PDB entry 7P09 | electron microscopy, 2.70 A resolution | chains D and E of the 7 polymer chains in the assembly

[Chain D (and E)]
Molecule: Lon protease homolog, mitochondrial
From: Homo sapiens
Notes: EC 3.4.21.53; chain E of this document is another copy of the same molecule, construct and numbering; everything in this record applies to it too
UniProt: P36776 (LONM_HUMAN); numbering as in UniProt (aligned over 67-949)
Chain sequence (885 residues; each row starts with the number of its first residue):
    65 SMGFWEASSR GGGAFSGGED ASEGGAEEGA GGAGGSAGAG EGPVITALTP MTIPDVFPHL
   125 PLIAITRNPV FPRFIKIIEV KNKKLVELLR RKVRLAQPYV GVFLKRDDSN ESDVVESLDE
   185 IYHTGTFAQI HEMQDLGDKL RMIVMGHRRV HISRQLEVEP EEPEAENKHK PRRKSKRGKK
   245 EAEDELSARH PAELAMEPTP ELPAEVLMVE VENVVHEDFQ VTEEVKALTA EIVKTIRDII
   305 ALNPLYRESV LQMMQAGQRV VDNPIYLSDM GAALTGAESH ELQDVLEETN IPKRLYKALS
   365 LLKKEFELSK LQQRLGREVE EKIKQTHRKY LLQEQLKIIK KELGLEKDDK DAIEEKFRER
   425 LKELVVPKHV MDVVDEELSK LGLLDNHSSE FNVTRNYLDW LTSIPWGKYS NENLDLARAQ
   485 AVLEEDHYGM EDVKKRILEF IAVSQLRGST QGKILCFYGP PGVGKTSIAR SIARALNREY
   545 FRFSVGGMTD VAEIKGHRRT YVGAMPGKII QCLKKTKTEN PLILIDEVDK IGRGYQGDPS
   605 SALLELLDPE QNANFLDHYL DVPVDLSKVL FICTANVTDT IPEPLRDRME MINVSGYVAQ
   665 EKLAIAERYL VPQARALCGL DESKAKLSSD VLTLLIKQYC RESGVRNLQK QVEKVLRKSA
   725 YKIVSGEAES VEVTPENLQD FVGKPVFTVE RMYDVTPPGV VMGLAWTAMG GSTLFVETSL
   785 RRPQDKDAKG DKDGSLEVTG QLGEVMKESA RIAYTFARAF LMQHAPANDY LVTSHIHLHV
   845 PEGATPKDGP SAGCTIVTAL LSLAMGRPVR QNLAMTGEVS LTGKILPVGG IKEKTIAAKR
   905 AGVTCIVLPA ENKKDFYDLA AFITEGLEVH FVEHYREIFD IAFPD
Disordered / not traced: 65-409, 787-795 (chain E: 65-409, 788-795)
Differences from the reference sequence: expression tag (65-66)
Ligand contacts: ADP (adenosine-5'-diphosphate): Asp-490, His-491, Tyr-492, Met-494, Pro-525, Gly-526, Val-527, Gly-528, Lys-529, Thr-530, Ser-531, Tyr-661, Ile-669, Tyr-673, Leu-674, Gln-677, Val-709, Arg-710, Gln-713
UniProt features mapped onto this chain:
  - active site: Ser-855, Lys-898
  - binding site (ATP): Gly-523 to Thr-530
  - natural variant: Glu-476 (E476A: In CODASS), Ser-631 (S631Y: In CODASS), Ala-670 (A670V: In CODASS), Arg-672 (R672C: In CODASS), Pro-676 (P676S: In CODASS), Arg-679 (R679H: In CODASS), Arg-721 (R721G: In CODASS), Ala-724 (A724V: In CODASS), Pro-749 (P749S: In CODASS), Gly-767 (G767E: In CODASS), Ile-927 (deletion: In CODASS)
  - mutagenesis: Lys-529 (K529R: Abolishes ATPase activity, and presumably ATP-driven protein unfolding, but does not block access to the proteolytic active site or prevent a substrate from binding to it), Trp-770 (W770A: Has low basal, but normal stimulated ATPase activity, and retains peptidase activity; W770P: Has normal basal, but low stimulated ATPase activity, and abolishes peptidase activity), Ser-855 (S855A: Lacks both ATPase and protease activity, but retains DNA binding activity), Thr-880 (T880V: Enhances the basal, but not the stimulated ATPase activity), Gly-893 (G893A: Has low basal, but normal stimulated ATPase activity, and retains peptidase activity; G893P: Has normal basal, but low stimulated ATPase activity, and abolishes peptidase activity), Gly-894 (G894A/S: Enhances the basal, but not the stimulated ATPase activity, and retains peptidase activity; G894P: Enhances the basal, but not the stimulated ATPase activity, and abolishes peptidase activity)

[Interface between chain D and chain E]
Residue-residue contacts - 69 pairs, chain D then chain E:
  Asp-413(D) / Leu-447(E)
  Lys-420(D) / Glu-440(E)  salt bridge
  His-451(D) / Leu-448(E)
  His-451(D) / Asp-449(E)  salt bridge
  His-451(D) / Ser-452(E)
  Asn-456(D) / Glu-454(E)
  Arg-459(D) / Lys-444(E)
  Arg-534(D) / Glu-614(E)
  Gly-551(D) / Asp-602(E)
  Thr-553(D) / Tyr-599(E)
  Val-566(D) / Thr-564(E)
  Val-566(D) / Tyr-565(E)  hydrogen bond (backbone-side chain)
  Gly-567(D) / Arg-562(E)
  Gly-567(D) / Tyr-565(E)
  Met-569(D) / Arg-562(E)  hydrogen bond
  Glu-591(D) / Leu-608(E)
  Ala-680(D) / Arg-511(E)
  Leu-681(D) / Arg-511(E)  hydrogen bond (backbone-side chain)
  Cys-682(D) / Val-507(E)
  Cys-682(D) / Leu-510(E)
  Cys-682(D) / Arg-511(E)
  Gly-683(D) / Leu-510(E)
  Leu-684(D) / Leu-510(E)  hydrophobic
  Arg-710(D) / Asp-651(E)  salt bridge
  Arg-710(D) / Arg-652(E)
  Lys-714(D) / Asp-651(E)  hydrogen bond (side chain-backbone)
  Arg-721(D) / Arg-500(E)
  Arg-721(D) / Glu-503(E)  salt bridge
  Arg-721(D) / Val-507(E)
  Arg-721(D) / Glu-654(E)  salt bridge
  Lys-722(D) / Glu-503(E)  salt bridge
  Ala-724(D) / Ala-506(E)
  Tyr-725(D) / Leu-480(E)  hydrophobic
  Tyr-725(D) / Leu-502(E)  hydrophobic
  Tyr-725(D) / Glu-503(E)
  Tyr-725(D) / Ala-506(E)  hydrophobic
  Val-728(D) / Leu-480(E)  hydrophobic
  Val-728(D) / Ala-506(E)  hydrophobic
  Val-728(D) / Gln-509(E)
  Val-728(D) / Leu-510(E)  hydrophobic
  Ser-729(D) / Leu-480(E)
  Lys-748(D) / Lys-918(E)
  Pro-749(D) / Lys-918(E)
  Val-750(D) / Glu-915(E)
  Thr-752(D) / Glu-915(E)  hydrogen bond
  Met-756(D) / Leu-890(E)  hydrophobic
  Tyr-757(D) / Ser-884(E)
  Tyr-757(D) / Thr-886(E)  hydrogen bond
  Tyr-757(D) / Lys-888(E)
  Glu-781(D) / Ser-884(E)
  Glu-781(D) / Leu-885(E)
  Glu-781(D) / Thr-886(E)  hydrogen bond
  Ser-783(D) / Leu-885(E)
  Arg-785(D) / Arg-822(E)  hydrogen bond (backbone-side chain)
  Arg-786(D) / Asp-797(E)  salt bridge
  Glu-801(D) / Arg-815(E)  salt bridge
  Thr-803(D) / Ile-816(E)
  Gly-804(D) / Glu-812(E)  hydrogen bond (backbone-side chain)
  Gln-805(D) / Val-809(E)
  Gln-805(D) / Glu-812(E)  hydrogen bond
  His-841(D) / Arg-815(E)
  His-841(D) / Thr-819(E)  hydrogen bond
  His-841(D) / Leu-885(E)
  His-843(D) / Ile-816(E)
  His-843(D) / Leu-885(E)
  Pro-845(D) / Glu-882(E)
  Pro-845(D) / Leu-890(E)
  Gly-847(D) / Val-809(E)
  Gly-847(D) / Glu-882(E)  hydrogen bond (backbone-side chain)
Other interface residues (no listed pair), chain D (51 interface residues in all): Arg-546, Phe-751, Val-753, Pro-761, Val-764, Thr-782, Leu-784, Glu-846
Other interface residues (no listed pair), chain E (48 interface residues in all): Gln-484, Lys-517, Asp-612, Gln-615, Pro-648, Glu-808, Ala-823

[Summary]
51 residues of chain D and 48 residues of chain E are in contact, with 12 hydrogen bonds and 8 salt bridges.
Polar pairs include Lys-420(D)/Glu-440(E), His-451(D)/Asp-449(E) and Arg-710(D)/Asp-651(E). Ligands of chain
D: ADP.
Chain D and chain E are both Lon protease homolog, mitochondrial (Homo sapiens); the structure, Human
mitochondrial Lon protease with substrate in the ATPase domain, was determined by electron microscopy.
